6MTJ - chains B and G of the 6 polymer chains in the assembly; structure by X-ray diffraction, 2.34 A resolution.

[Chain B]
Name: Envelope glycoprotein gp160
From: Human immunodeficiency virus 1
Notes: fragment: gp41
UniProt: Q2N0S6 (Q2N0S6_9HIV1); residues 512-664 here correspond to UniProt positions 509-661 (UniProt number = residue number - 3)
Chain sequence (153 residues; numbered 512 to 664; the number before each row is that of its first residue):
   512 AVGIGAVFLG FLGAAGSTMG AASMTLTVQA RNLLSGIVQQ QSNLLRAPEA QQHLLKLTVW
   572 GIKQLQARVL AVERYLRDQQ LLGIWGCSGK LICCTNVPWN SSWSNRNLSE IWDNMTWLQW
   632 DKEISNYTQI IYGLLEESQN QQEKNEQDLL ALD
Not modelled in the structure: 512-516, 550-563, 664
Cystine bridges: Cys-598/Cys-604
Covalently attached groups: N-acetylglucosamine (NAG) linked to Asn-611, Asn-625, Asn-637
Construct notes: engineered mutation Pro-559 (Ile556 in Q2N0S6), Cys-605 (Thr602 in Q2N0S6)

[Chain G]
Name: Envelope glycoprotein gp160
From: Human immunodeficiency virus 1
Notes: fragment: gp120
UniProt: Q2N0S6 (Q2N0S6_9HIV1); the construct lacks a stretch of the UniProt sequence and is renumbered around it, so the offset changes along the chain: 31-141 = UniProt 30-140; 150-185 = UniProt 141-176; 188-309 = UniProt 187-308; 312-321 = UniProt 309-318; 2 more segments
Chain sequence (481 residues; numbered 31 to 513 plus 11 insertion-coded residues; 13 numbers in that range are skipped by the numbering (no residue carries them; nothing is unmodelled there); the number before each row is that of its first residue; a row labelled like 185A-185J holds insertion residues (185A, then the next letters in order)):
    31 AENLWVTVYY GVPVWKDAET TLFCASDAKA YETEKHNVWA THACVPTDPN PQEIHLENVT
    91 EEFNMWKNNM VEQMHTDIIS LWDQSLKPCV KLTPLCVTLQ CTNVTNAITD D
   150 MRGELKNCSF NMTTELRDKK QKVYSLFYRL DVVQIN
185A-185J ENQGNRSNNS
   188 NKEYRLINCN TSAITQACPK VSFEPIPIHY CAPAGFAILK CKDKKFNGTG PCPSVSTVQC
   248 THGIKPVVST QLLLNGSLAE EEVMIRSENI TNNAKNILVQ FNTPVQINCT RPNNNTRKSI
   308 RI
   312 GPGQAFYATG
  321A D
   322 IIGDIRQAHC NVSKATWNET LGKVVKQLRK HFGNNTIIRF ANSSGGDLEV TTHSFNCGGE
   382 FFYCNTSGLF NSTWISN
   400 TSVQGSNSTG SNDSITLPCR IKQIINMWQR IGQAMYAPPI QGVIRCVSNI TGLILTRDGG
   460 STNSTTETFR PGGGDMRDNW RSELYKYKVV KIEPLGVAPT RCKRRVVGRR RRRR
Not modelled in the structure: 31, 59-64, 185A-185J, 400-408, 459-464, 505-513
Cystine bridges: Cys-54/Cys-74, Cys-119/Cys-205, Cys-126/Cys-196, Cys-131/Cys-157, Cys-218/Cys-247, Cys-228/Cys-239, Cys-296/Cys-331, Cys-378/Cys-445, Cys-385/Cys-418
Covalently attached groups: glycan linked to Asn-88, Asn-332; N-acetylglucosamine (NAG) linked to Asn-133, Asn-156, Asn-160, Asn-197, Asn-234, Asn-262, Asn-276, Asn-295, Asn-301, Asn-355, Asn-363, Asn-386
Construct notes: engineered mutation Ala-137 (Asn136 in Q2N0S6); conflict Asn-332 (Thr330 in Q2N0S6), Cys-501 (Ala498 in Q2N0S6); expression tag (509-513)
Residues lining bound ligands: 83G (1-[(2R)-4-(benzenecarbonyl)-2-methylpiperazin-1-yl]-2-(4-methoxy-1H-pyrrolo[2,3-b]pyridin-3-yl)ethane-1,2-dione): Ile-108, Ile-109, Trp-112, Asp-113, Leu-116, Val-255, Glu-370, Ser-375, Phe-376, Phe-382, Tyr-384, Ile-424, Asn-425, Met-426, Trp-427, Gln-432, Ala-433, Met-434, Met-475
What the authors report for this chain:
  - binding site for 83G: Ile-424, Met-426, Met-434

[Chain B / chain G interface]
Disulfides between the chains: Cys-605(B)/Cys-501(G)
Contacting residue pairs (120; chain B residue first):
  Leu-520(B) / Ile-84(G)
  Gly-521(B) / Ile-84(G)
  Phe-522(B) / Ile-84(G)
  Phe-522(B) / Thr-244(G)
  Leu-523(B) / Pro-43(G)  hydrophobic
  Leu-523(B) / Trp-45(G)  hydrophobic
  Leu-523(B) / Leu-86(G)
  Leu-523(B) / Ile-491(G)  hydrophobic
  Ala-526(B) / Pro-43(G)  hydrophobic
  Ala-526(B) / Trp-45(G)  hydrophobic
  Gly-527(B) / Glu-87(G)
  Gly-527(B) / Asn-88(G)
  Gly-527(B) / Val-89(G)
  Met-530(B) / Ala-497(G)  hydrophobic
  Ala-533(B) / Pro-43(G)  hydrophobic
  Ser-534(B) / Tyr-39(G)
  Leu-537(B) / Tyr-40(G)
  Leu-537(B) / Gly-41(G)
  Leu-537(B) / Val-42(G)  hydrophobic
  Gln-540(B) / Gly-41(G)  hydrogen bond (side chain-backbone)
  Gln-540(B) / Pro-43(G)
  Asn-543(B) / Gly-222(G)
  Leu-544(B) / Tyr-40(G)
  Leu-544(B) / Ala-221(G)
  Leu-544(B) / Pro-493(G)  hydrophobic
  Leu-545(B) / Ala-221(G)  hydrophobic
  Ser-546(B) / Ala-221(G)
  Ile-548(B) / Phe-53(G)  hydrophobic
  Ile-548(B) / Val-75(G)
  Ile-548(B) / Cys-247(G)  hydrophobic
  Val-549(B) / Phe-53(G)  hydrophobic
  Val-549(B) / Pro-220(G)  hydrophobic
  Val-549(B) / Ala-221(G)
  Thr-569(B) / Gln-114(G)
  Val-570(B) / Leu-111(G)  hydrophobic
  Val-570(B) / Gln-114(G)  hydrogen bond (backbone-side chain)
  Trp-571(B) / Cys-54(G)  hydrophobic
  Trp-571(B) / Trp-69(G)  hydrogen bond (side chain-backbone)
  Trp-571(B) / Ala-70(G)
  Trp-571(B) / Cys-74(G)
  Trp-571(B) / Asp-107(G)
  Trp-571(B) / Leu-111(G)  hydrophobic
  Trp-571(B) / Tyr-217(G)  hydrophobic
  Lys-574(B) / Thr-51(G)
  Lys-574(B) / Leu-52(G)  hydrogen bond (side chain-backbone)
  Lys-574(B) / Gln-103(G)  hydrogen bond
  Lys-574(B) / Asp-107(G)  salt bridge
  Gln-577(B) / Thr-51(G)
  Ala-578(B) / Phe-53(G)  hydrophobic
  Ala-578(B) / Pro-220(G)
  Leu-581(B) / Thr-50(G)
  Ala-582(B) / Ala-221(G)
  Arg-585(B) / Gly-222(G)  hydrogen bond (side chain-backbone)
  Arg-585(B) / Phe-223(G)
  Arg-585(B) / Lys-490(G)
  Arg-585(B) / Ile-491(G)  hydrogen bond (side chain-backbone)
  Tyr-586(B) / Tyr-40(G)
  Asp-589(B) / Tyr-40(G)
  Asp-589(B) / Pro-493(G)
  Asp-589(B) / Leu-494(G)
  Gln-590(B) / Tyr-40(G)  hydrogen bond
  Leu-592(B) / Leu-494(G)  hydrophobic
  Leu-593(B) / Val-38(G)  hydrophobic
  Leu-593(B) / Tyr-40(G)  hydrophobic
  Leu-593(B) / Leu-494(G)  hydrophobic
  Trp-596(B) / Val-38(G)  hydrophobic
  Trp-596(B) / Arg-503(G)  hydrogen bond (backbone-side chain)
  Lys-601(B) / Tyr-40(G)
  Leu-602(B) / Val-38(G)
  Leu-602(B) / Tyr-39(G)
  Leu-602(B) / Tyr-40(G)  hydrogen bond (backbone-backbone)
  Ile-603(B) / Val-38(G)
  Ile-603(B) / Tyr-39(G)  hydrophobic
  Cys-604(B) / Thr-37(G)
  Cys-604(B) / Val-38(G)  hydrogen bond (backbone-backbone)
  Cys-605(B) / Cys-501(G)  disulfide
  Cys-605(B) / Lys-502(G)
  Cys-605(B) / Arg-503(G)  hydrogen bond (backbone-side chain)
  Thr-606(B) / Val-36(G)  hydrogen bond (side chain-backbone)
  Thr-606(B) / Val-38(G)
  Thr-606(B) / Lys-502(G)
  Thr-606(B) / Arg-503(G)  hydrogen bond (backbone-backbone)
  Asn-607(B) / Lys-502(G)
  Asn-607(B) / Arg-503(G)
  Val-608(B) / Trp-35(G)
  Val-608(B) / Val-36(G)  hydrogen bond (backbone-backbone)
  Pro-609(B) / Leu-34(G)
  Pro-609(B) / Trp-35(G)
  Trp-610(B) / Leu-34(G)  hydrogen bond (backbone-backbone)
  Trp-610(B) / Trp-35(G)
  Trp-610(B) / Val-36(G)  hydrophobic
  Trp-610(B) / Ala-497(G)
  Trp-610(B) / Pro-498(G)  hydrophobic
  Trp-614(B) / Val-36(G)  hydrophobic
  Leu-619(B) / Leu-34(G)  hydrophobic
  Leu-619(B) / Pro-498(G)
  Leu-619(B) / Thr-499(G)
  Leu-619(B) / Arg-500(G)
  Trp-623(B) / Tyr-39(G)
  Trp-623(B) / Ala-497(G)  hydrophobic
  Trp-623(B) / Pro-498(G)  hydrogen bond (side chain-backbone)
  Trp-628(B) / Tyr-39(G)  hydrophobic
  Trp-628(B) / Val-42(G)
  Trp-628(B) / Pro-43(G)
  Trp-628(B) / Gly-495(G)
  Leu-629(B) / Pro-43(G)
  Leu-629(B) / Val-44(G)  hydrophobic
  Leu-629(B) / Trp-45(G)  hydrophobic
  Trp-631(B) / Val-496(G)  hydrogen bond (side chain-backbone)
  Trp-631(B) / Ala-497(G)
  Trp-631(B) / Pro-498(G)
  Asp-632(B) / Val-44(G)
  Asp-632(B) / Lys-46(G)  salt bridge
  Ile-635(B) / Val-496(G)
  Ile-642(B) / Val-36(G)  hydrophobic
  Ile-642(B) / Val-496(G)  hydrophobic
  Leu-646(B) / Val-36(G)  hydrophobic
  Leu-646(B) / Val-38(G)  hydrophobic
  Gln-650(B) / Arg-503(G)  hydrogen bond
  Gln-653(B) / Arg-503(G)  hydrogen bond
Other interface residues (no listed pair), chain B (62 interface residues in all): Gly-524, Ala-525, Gly-547, Gln-575, Gly-597, Cys-598, Ile-622, Tyr-643
Other interface residues (no listed pair), chain G (61 interface residues in all): Ala-73, Pro-76, His-85, Ser-110, Ile-215, Cys-218, Ala-219, Ala-224, Gln-246, Glu-492

[Overview]
62 residues of chain B and 61 residues of chain G are in contact, with 1 disulfide bond, 20 hydrogen bonds and
2 salt bridges. Polar contacts include Lys-574(B)/Asp-107(G), Asp-632(B)/Lys-46(G) and Gln-540(B)/Gly-41(G).
Ligands of chain G: compound 83G. The paper reports a binding site for 83G at Ile-424(G), Met-426(G) and
Met-434(G).
Chain B is Envelope glycoprotein gp160 and chain G is Envelope glycoprotein gp160, both from Human
immunodeficiency virus 1; the structure, Crystal Structure of HIV-1 BG505 SOSIP.664 Prefusion Env Trimer Bound
to Small Molecule HIV-1 Entry Inhibitor ..., was determined by X-ray diffraction, deposited together with
6MTN, 6MU6, 6MU7, 6MU8, 6MUF and 6MUG.
